Entry 3IBF (X-ray diffraction, 2.50 A resolution); this record covers chains B and C of the 4 polymer chains in the assembly.

# Chain B
Protein: Caspase-7
Organism: Homo sapiens
Notes: EC 3.4.22.60; fragment: P10 subunit
Reference sequence: P55210 (CASP7_HUMAN); numbering as in UniProt (aligned over 207-303)
Sequence (97 residues; each row starts with the number of its first residue):
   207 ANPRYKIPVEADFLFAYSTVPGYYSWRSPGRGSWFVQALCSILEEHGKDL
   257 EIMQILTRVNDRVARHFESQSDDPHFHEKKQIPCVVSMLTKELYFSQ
Disordered / not traced: 207-211
UniProt features mapped onto this chain:
  - region: Val-226 to Gly-238 (Loop L3), Glu-274 to Ile-288 (Loop L4)
  - site: Tyr-223 (Involved in allosteric regulation)
  - modified residue: Arg-233 (Microbial infection: ADP-riboxanated arginine), Ser-239 (Phosphoserine)
  - mutagenesis: Tyr-223 (Y223A/F/W/D/E: Does not significantly affect thiol protease catalytic efficiency), Tyr-229 (Y229W: Strongly reduced thiol protease catalytic efficiency), Tyr-230 to Ser-234 (In esCasp-7 V3 mutant; promotes specificity toward alternate peptides with VEID, YVAD, WEHD, LETD or LEHD sequence; when associated with C-276. In esCasp-7 V4 mutant ...), Trp-232 to Ser-234 (In dsCasp-7 mutant; unable to cleave DEVD and VEID peptides; when associated with F-276), Arg-233 (R233A: Abolished ADP-riboxanation by C.violaceum CopC), Ser-239 (S239A: Abolished phosphorylation by PAK2; when associated with A-30 and A-173; S239E: Mimics phosphorylation; leading to inactivate thiol protease activity), Gln-276 (Q276C: In esCasp-7 V3 mutant; promotes specificity toward alternate peptides with VEID, YVAD, WEHD, LETD or LEHD sequence; when associated with 230-V--V-234; Q276D: In esCasp-7 V4 mutant ...), Cys-290 (C290S: Decreased phosphorylation by PAK2; C290T/N: Does not significantly affect thiol protease catalytic activity)

# Chain C
Protein: Caspase-7
Organism: Homo sapiens
Notes: EC 3.4.22.60; fragment: P20 subunit
Reference sequence: P55210 (CASP7_HUMAN); residues 324-496 here correspond to UniProt positions 24-196 (UniProt number = residue number - 300)
Sequence (173 residues; row label = number of the first residue in the row):
   324 AKPDRSSFVPSLFSKKKKNVTMRSIKTTRDRVPTYQYNMNFEKLGKCIII
   374 NNKNFDKVTGMGVRNGTDKDAEALFKCFRSLGFDVIVYNDCSCAKMQDLL
   424 KKASEEDHTNAACFACILLSHGEENVIYGKDGVTPIKDLTAHFRGDRCKT
   474 LLEKPKLFFIQACRGTELDDGIQ
Disordered / not traced: 324-351
UniProt features mapped onto this chain:
  - region: Lys-338 to Lys-341 (Exosite), Lys-376 to Arg-387 (Loop L1), Arg-487 to Gln-496 (Loop L2)
  - active site: His-444, Cys-486
  - site: Phe-336, Ser-337 (Cleavage), Met-345, Arg-346 (Cleavage), Ser-347, Ile-348 (Cleavage), Arg-487 (Involved in allosteric regulation)
  - modified residue: Ser-330 (Phosphoserine), Ser-337 (Phosphoserine), Thr-473 (Phosphothreonine)

# Chain B / chain C interface
Contacting residue pairs - 14 pairs, chain B then chain C:
  Lys-212(B) / Asp-493(C)  hydrogen bond (side chain-backbone)
  Lys-212(B) / Ile-495(C)
  Lys-212(B) / Gln-496(C)
  Ile-213(B) / Gly-494(C)
  Ile-213(B) / Ile-495(C)  hydrogen bond (backbone-backbone)
  Pro-214(B) / Asp-492(C)
  Val-215(B) / Asp-492(C)  hydrogen bond (backbone-side chain)
  Val-215(B) / Gly-494(C)
  Glu-216(B) / Asp-492(C)
  Tyr-229(B) / Arg-467(C)
  Gln-260(B) / Arg-352(C)
  Arg-264(B) / Tyr-358(C)
  Arg-271(B) / Glu-476(C)  salt bridge
  Glu-298(B) / Arg-352(C)  salt bridge
Also at the interface, not in a pair above, chain B (12 interface residues in all): Glu-257, Tyr-300
Also at the interface, not in a pair above, chain C (10 interface residues in all): Val-355

# In short
Chain B and chain C form an interface of 12 and 10 residues respectively, with 3 hydrogen bonds and 2 salt
bridges. Polar contacts include Arg-271(B)/Glu-476(C), Glu-298(B)/Arg-352(C) and Lys-212(B)/Asp-493(C). From
UniProt: 10 mutagenesis sites on chain B; active-site residues His-444(C) and Cys-486(C) on chain C.
Chain B is Caspase-7 and chain C is Caspase-7, both from Homo sapiens; the structure, Crystal structure of
unliganded caspase-7, was determined by X-ray diffraction, deposited together with 3IBC.
